PDB entry 2CCA | X-ray diffraction, 2.00 A resolution | chains A and B

# Chain A (and B)
Name: Peroxidase/catalase T
Organism: Mycobacterium tuberculosis
Notes: EC 1.11.1.6; chain B of this document is another copy of the same molecule, construct and numbering; everything in this record applies to it too
UniProt: Q08129 (CATA_MYCTU); numbering as in UniProt (aligned over 1-740)
Chain sequence (740 residues; row label = number of the first residue in the row):
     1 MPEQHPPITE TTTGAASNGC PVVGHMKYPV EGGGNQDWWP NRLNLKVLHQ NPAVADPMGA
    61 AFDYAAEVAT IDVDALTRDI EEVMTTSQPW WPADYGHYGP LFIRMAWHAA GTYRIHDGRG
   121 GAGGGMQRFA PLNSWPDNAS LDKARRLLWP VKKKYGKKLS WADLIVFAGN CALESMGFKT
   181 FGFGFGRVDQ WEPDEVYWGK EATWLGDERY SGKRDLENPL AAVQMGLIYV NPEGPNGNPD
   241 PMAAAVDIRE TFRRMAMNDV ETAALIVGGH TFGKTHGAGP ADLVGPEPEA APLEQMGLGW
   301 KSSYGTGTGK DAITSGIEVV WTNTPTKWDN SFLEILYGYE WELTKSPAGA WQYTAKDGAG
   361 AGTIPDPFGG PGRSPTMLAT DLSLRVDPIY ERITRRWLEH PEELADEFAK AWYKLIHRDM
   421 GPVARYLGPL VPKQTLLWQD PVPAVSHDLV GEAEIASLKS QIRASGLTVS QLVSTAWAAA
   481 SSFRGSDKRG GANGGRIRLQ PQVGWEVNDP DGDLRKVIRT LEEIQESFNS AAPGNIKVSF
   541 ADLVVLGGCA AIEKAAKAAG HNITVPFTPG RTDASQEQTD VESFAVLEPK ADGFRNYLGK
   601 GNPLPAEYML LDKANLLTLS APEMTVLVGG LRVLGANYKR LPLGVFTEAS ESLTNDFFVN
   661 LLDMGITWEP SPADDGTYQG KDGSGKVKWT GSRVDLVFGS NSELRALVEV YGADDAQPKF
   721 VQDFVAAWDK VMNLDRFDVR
Unresolved in the structure: 1-25
Bound ions: heme Fe near H270 (its only coordinating residue here)
Ligand contacts: heme (HEM): P100, L101, I103, R104, W107, V230, P232, I248, F252, L265, I266, G269, H270, F272, G273, K274, T275, H276, T314, S315, I317, W321, L378, T380, F408, W412

# Chain A / chain B interface
Contacting residue pairs (189; chain A residue first):
  M26(A) - G199(B)
  M26(A) - K200(B)
  K27(A) - P40(B)
  K27(A) - N41(B)
  K27(A) - Y197(B)
  Y28(A) - Y197(B)
  Y28(A) - P219(B)
  Y28(A) - P603(B)
  P29(A) - N44(B)  hydrogen bond (backbone-side chain)
  P29(A) - V47(B)
  P29(A) - E195(B)
  P29(A) - V196(B)
  P29(A) - Y197(B)
  V30(A) - R42(B)
  V30(A) - L43(B)
  V30(A) - N44(B)  hydrogen bond (backbone-backbone)
  V30(A) - V47(B)
  V30(A) - L604(B)  hydrophobic
  V30(A) - Y608(B)
  V30(A) - L611(B)  hydrophobic
  E31(A) - P40(B)
  E31(A) - N41(B)
  E31(A) - R42(B)
  E31(A) - L604(B)
  E31(A) - Y608(B)
  G32(A) - N44(B)
  G34(A) - E195(B)
  N35(A) - A130(B)  hydrogen bond (side chain-backbone)
  N35(A) - P131(B)
  N35(A) - P193(B)
  N35(A) - E195(B)  hydrogen bond (backbone-side chain)
  Q36(A) - G32(B)  hydrogen bond (side chain-backbone)
  W38(A) - E201(B)
  W38(A) - A202(B)
  W38(A) - T203(B)
  W38(A) - W204(B)
  W38(A) - M225(B)  hydrophobic
  W39(A) - A130(B)  hydrophobic
  W39(A) - P131(B)  hydrophobic
  W39(A) - S134(B)
  W39(A) - W204(B)  hydrophobic
  W39(A) - E287(B)  hydrogen bond
  W39(A) - E289(B)
  W39(A) - A290(B)
  P40(A) - K27(B)
  P40(A) - E31(B)
  N41(A) - K27(B)  hydrogen bond
  N41(A) - E31(B)
  R42(A) - V30(B)
  R42(A) - E31(B)
  R42(A) - A130(B)
  R42(A) - E289(B)  salt bridge
  L43(A) - V30(B)
  N44(A) - P29(B)  hydrogen bond (side chain-backbone)
  N44(A) - V30(B)  hydrogen bond (backbone-backbone)
  N44(A) - G32(B)
  V47(A) - P29(B)
  V47(A) - V30(B)
  L48(A) - V54(B)
  H49(A) - P52(B)
  H49(A) - V54(B)
  H49(A) - E192(B)  salt bridge
  P52(A) - H49(B)
  V54(A) - H49(B)
  V54(A) - S620(B)
  V54(A) - P622(B)
  A55(A) - P622(B)
  P57(A) - P622(B)  hydrophobic
  P57(A) - L707(B)  hydrophobic
  P57(A) - Y711(B)
  P57(A) - K719(B)  hydrogen bond (backbone-side chain)
  P57(A) - D723(B)
  M58(A) - V710(B)  hydrophobic
  M58(A) - K719(B)
  W90(A) - M664(B)  hydrophobic
  R128(A) - S702(B)
  R128(A) - A706(B)
  F129(A) - S702(B)
  F129(A) - E703(B)
  F129(A) - A706(B)  hydrophobic
  A130(A) - N35(B)
  A130(A) - W39(B)  hydrophobic
  A130(A) - R42(B)
  P131(A) - N35(B)
  P131(A) - W39(B)  hydrophobic
  N133(A) - S702(B)
  S134(A) - W39(B)
  R146(A) - M664(B)  hydrogen bond
  R146(A) - R705(B)
  W149(A) - L662(B)  hydrophobic
  W149(A) - E709(B)
  W149(A) - G712(B)
  K153(A) - A713(B)
  K153(A) - D714(B)  salt bridge
  K154(A) - D714(B)
  G156(A) - A713(B)
  G156(A) - D715(B)
  K157(A) - D715(B)  salt bridge
  W161(A) - E709(B)  hydrogen bond
  W191(A) - E703(B)
  W191(A) - A706(B)
  W191(A) - V710(B)  hydrophobic
  E192(A) - H49(B)  salt bridge
  P193(A) - N35(B)
  P193(A) - E703(B)
  E195(A) - P29(B)
  V196(A) - P29(B)
  Y197(A) - K27(B)
  Y197(A) - Y28(B)
  Y197(A) - P29(B)
  K200(A) - M26(B)
  E201(A) - W38(B)
  A202(A) - M26(B)  hydrophobic
  A202(A) - W38(B)
  T203(A) - W38(B)
  W204(A) - W38(B)
  W204(A) - W39(B)  hydrophobic
  P219(A) - Y28(B)
  M225(A) - W38(B)  hydrophobic
  E287(A) - W39(B)  hydrogen bond
  E289(A) - W39(B)
  E289(A) - R42(B)  salt bridge
  E289(A) - S702(B)  hydrogen bond
  A290(A) - W39(B)
  L293(A) - R693(B)
  L293(A) - S700(B)
  E294(A) - W668(B)
  E294(A) - P670(B)
  E294(A) - Y678(B)
  M296(A) - W668(B)
  M296(A) - L696(B)
  M296(A) - G699(B)
  M296(A) - R705(B)  hydrogen bond (backbone-side chain)
  G297(A) - G699(B)
  G297(A) - S700(B)
  L298(A) - M664(B)  hydrophobic
  P603(A) - Y28(B)
  L604(A) - Y28(B)  hydrophobic
  L604(A) - V30(B)  hydrophobic
  L604(A) - E31(B)
  Y608(A) - V30(B)
  Y608(A) - E31(B)
  L611(A) - V30(B)  hydrophobic
  S620(A) - V54(B)
  P622(A) - V54(B)
  P622(A) - A55(B)
  P622(A) - P57(B)  hydrophobic
  L662(A) - W149(B)  hydrophobic
  M664(A) - W90(B)  hydrophobic
  M664(A) - R146(B)  hydrogen bond
  W668(A) - E294(B)
  W668(A) - M296(B)
  P670(A) - E294(B)
  Y678(A) - L293(B)
  Y678(A) - E294(B)
  R693(A) - L293(B)
  L696(A) - M296(B)
  G699(A) - M296(B)
  G699(A) - G297(B)
  S700(A) - L293(B)
  S700(A) - M296(B)
  S700(A) - G297(B)
  S702(A) - R128(B)
  S702(A) - F129(B)
  S702(A) - N133(B)
  S702(A) - E289(B)  hydrogen bond
  E703(A) - F129(B)
  E703(A) - P193(B)
  R705(A) - R146(B)
  R705(A) - M296(B)  hydrogen bond (side chain-backbone)
  A706(A) - R128(B)
  A706(A) - F129(B)  hydrophobic
  A706(A) - W191(B)
  L707(A) - P57(B)  hydrophobic
  L707(A) - W191(B)  hydrophobic
  E709(A) - W149(B)
  E709(A) - W161(B)  hydrogen bond
  V710(A) - M58(B)  hydrophobic
  V710(A) - W191(B)  hydrophobic
  Y711(A) - P57(B)
  G712(A) - W149(B)
  A713(A) - K153(B)
  D714(A) - K153(B)  salt bridge
  D714(A) - K154(B)
  D715(A) - G156(B)
  D715(A) - K157(B)  hydrogen bond (side chain-backbone)
  K719(A) - P57(B)  hydrogen bond (side chain-backbone)
  K719(A) - M58(B)
  D723(A) - P57(B)
Also at the interface, not in a pair above, chain A (99 interface residues in all): G33, D56, Y155, G199, N218, P292, D612, V659, E669, V697
Also at the interface, not in a pair above, chain B (99 interface residues in all): G33, K46, L48, D56, Y155, N218, P292, L298, D612, V659, L661, E669, V697

# In short
Chain A and chain B each contribute 99 residues to their interface; the contacts include 21 hydrogen bonds and
7 salt bridges. Polar contacts include R42(A)-E289(B), H49(A)-E192(B) and K153(A)-D714(B). Ligands of chain A:
heme.
Both chains are Peroxidase/catalase T (Mycobacterium tuberculosis). Entry 2CCA (Crystal structure of the
catalase-peroxidase (KatG) and S315T mutant from Mycobacterium tuberculosis) was determined by X-ray
diffraction, deposited together with 2CCD.
